5TMF - chains A and B of the 6 polymer chains in the assembly; structure by X-ray diffraction, 3.00 A resolution.

# Chain A (and B)
Molecule: DNA-directed RNA polymerase subunit alpha
Source organism: Thermus thermophilus
Notes: EC 2.7.7.6; chain B of this document is another copy of the same molecule, construct and numbering; everything in this record applies to it too
UniProt: Q9Z9H6 (RPOA_THETH); numbering as in UniProt (aligned over 1-315)
Chain sequence (315 residues; numbered 1 to 315; the number before each row is that of its first residue):
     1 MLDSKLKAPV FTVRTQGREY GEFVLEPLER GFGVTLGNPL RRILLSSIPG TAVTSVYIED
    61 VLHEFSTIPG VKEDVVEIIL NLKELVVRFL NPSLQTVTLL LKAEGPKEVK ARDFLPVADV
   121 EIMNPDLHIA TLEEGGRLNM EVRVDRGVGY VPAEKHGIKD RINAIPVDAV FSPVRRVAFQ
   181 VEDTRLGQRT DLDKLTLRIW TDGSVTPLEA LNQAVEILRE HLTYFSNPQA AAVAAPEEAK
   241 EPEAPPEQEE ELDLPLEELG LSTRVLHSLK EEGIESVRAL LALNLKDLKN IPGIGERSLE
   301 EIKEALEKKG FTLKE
Disordered / not traced: 232-315 (chain B: 239-315)

# Chain A / chain B interface
Residue-residue contacts - 67 pairs, chain A then chain B:
  L2(A) - Q95(B)
  A8(A) - Y224(B)  hydrophobic
  P9(A) - Y224(B)
  F11(A) - Y224(B)
  F11(A) - F225(B)  hydrophobic
  F11(A) - S226(B)
  F11(A) - N227(B)
  F11(A) - P228(B)  hydrophobic
  F11(A) - Q229(B)  hydrogen bond (backbone-backbone)
  T12(A) - Q229(B)  hydrogen bond (side chain-backbone)
  V13(A) - Q229(B)  hydrogen bond (backbone-backbone)
  V13(A) - A230(B)
  V13(A) - A231(B)  hydrogen bond (backbone-backbone)
  R14(A) - A231(B)
  R14(A) - A232(B)
  R14(A) - V233(B)
  T15(A) - V233(B)
  Q16(A) - V233(B)
  L25(A) - Y224(B)
  L25(A) - F225(B)  hydrophobic
  L28(A) - H221(B)
  G31(A) - R42(B)  hydrogen bond (backbone-side chain)
  F32(A) - I43(B)  hydrophobic
  F32(A) - S47(B)
  F32(A) - I217(B)  hydrophobic
  F32(A) - H221(B)
  V34(A) - R42(B)
  T35(A) - P39(B)
  T35(A) - R42(B)  hydrogen bond
  T35(A) - I43(B)
  L36(A) - L218(B)  hydrophobic
  L36(A) - L222(B)  hydrophobic
  L36(A) - F225(B)  hydrophobic
  P39(A) - T35(B)
  P39(A) - P39(B)  hydrophobic
  L40(A) - F225(B)  hydrophobic
  R42(A) - G31(B)  hydrogen bond (side chain-backbone)
  R42(A) - V34(B)
  R42(A) - T35(B)  hydrogen bond
  I43(A) - F32(B)  hydrophobic
  I43(A) - T35(B)
  S47(A) - F32(B)
  V215(A) - L222(B)  hydrophobic
  I217(A) - F32(B)  hydrophobic
  L218(A) - L222(B)  hydrophobic
  R219(A) - L222(B)
  H221(A) - F32(B)
  L222(A) - L218(B)  hydrophobic
  L222(A) - L222(B)  hydrophobic
  Y224(A) - A8(B)  hydrophobic
  Y224(A) - P9(B)  hydrophobic
  Y224(A) - F11(B)
  Y224(A) - L25(B)
  F225(A) - F11(B)
  F225(A) - L25(B)  hydrophobic
  F225(A) - L36(B)  hydrophobic
  F225(A) - L40(B)  hydrophobic
  F225(A) - V215(B)  hydrophobic
  P228(A) - F11(B)
  P228(A) - V13(B)  hydrophobic
  Q229(A) - F11(B)  hydrogen bond (backbone-backbone)
  Q229(A) - T12(B)
  Q229(A) - V13(B)  hydrogen bond (backbone-backbone)
  A230(A) - T12(B)
  A230(A) - V13(B)
  A231(A) - V13(B)  hydrogen bond (backbone-backbone)
  A231(A) - R14(B)
Interface residues without a listed pair, chain A (39 interface residues in all): S4, E29, K155, L197, L211, N227
Interface residues without a listed pair, chain B (36 interface residues in all): L2, S46, R219

# In short
Chain A and chain B form an interface of 39 and 36 residues respectively; the contacts include 11 hydrogen
bonds. Polar pairs include T12(A)-Q229(B), G31(A)-R42(B) and T35(A)-R42(B).
Chain A and chain B are both DNA-directed RNA polymerase subunit alpha (Thermus thermophilus); the structure,
Re-refinement of thermus thermophilus RNA polymerase, was determined by X-ray diffraction (same publication as
5TMC).
